Entry 3KZK (X-ray diffraction, 1.90 A resolution); this record covers chain A.

[Chain A]
Name: N-acetylornithine carbamoyltransferase
Source organism: Xanthomonas campestris pv. campestris
Notes: EC 2.1.3.9
Reference sequence: Q8P8J2 (AOTC_XANCP); residues 1-339 here = UniProt positions 1-339
Chain sequence (359 residues; numbered -19 to 339; the number before each row is that of its first residue; numbers below 1 keep their minus sign (Met-19 is residue -19)):
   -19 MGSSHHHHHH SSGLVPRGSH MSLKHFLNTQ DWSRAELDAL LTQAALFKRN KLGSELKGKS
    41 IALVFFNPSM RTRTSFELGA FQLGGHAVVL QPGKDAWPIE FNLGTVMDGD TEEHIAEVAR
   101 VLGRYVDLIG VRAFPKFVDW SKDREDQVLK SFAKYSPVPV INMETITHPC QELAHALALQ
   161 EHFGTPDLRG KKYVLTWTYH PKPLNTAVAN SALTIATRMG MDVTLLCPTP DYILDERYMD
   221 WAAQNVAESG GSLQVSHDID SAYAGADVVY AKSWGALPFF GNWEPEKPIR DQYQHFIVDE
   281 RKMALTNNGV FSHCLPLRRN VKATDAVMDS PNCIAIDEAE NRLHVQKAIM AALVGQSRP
Disordered / not traced: -19 to 2, 337-339
Construct notes: expression tag (-19 to 0)
Modified positions: Lys302 (lysine nz-carboxylic acid; KCX)
Curated features (UniProtKB/Swiss-Prot):
  - binding site (carbamoyl phosphate): Ser49 to Thr52, Trp77, Arg112, His148 to Gln151, Cys294, Leu295, Arg322
  - binding site (N(2)-acetyl-L-ornithine): Glu144, Lys252, Leu295
  - site: Glu92 (Key residue in conferring substrate specificity for N-acetyl-L-ornithine versus N-succinyl-L-ornithine)
  - modified residue: Lys302 (N6-carboxylysine)
Ligand contacts: (S)-2-acetamido-5-ureidopentanoic acid (OLN): Arg51, Thr52, Trp77, Glu92, Arg112, Phe114, Glu144, His148, Gln151, Leu184, Asn185, Val188, Lys252, Cys294, Leu295, Pro296, Lys302, Arg322

[In short]
Ligands of chain A: (S)-2-acetamido-5-ureidopentanoic acid. From UniProt: 13 carbamoyl phosphate-binding
residues and 3 N(2)-acetyl-L-ornithine-binding residues.
Chain A is N-acetylornithine carbamoyltransferase (Xanthomonas campestris pv. campestris); the structure,
Crystal structure of acetylornithine transcarbamylase complexed with acetylcitrulline, was determined by X-ray
diffraction, deposited together with 3KZC.
